Entry 7VY5 (electron microscopy, 3.15 A resolution); this record covers chains A and C of the 5 polymer chains in the assembly.

[Chain A]
Molecule: Capsid protein VP1
From: Coxsackievirus B3
UniProtKB: P03313 (POLG_CXB3N); residues 13-280 here correspond to UniProt positions 583-850 (UniProt number = residue number + 570)
Chain sequence (268 residues; row label = number of the first residue in the row):
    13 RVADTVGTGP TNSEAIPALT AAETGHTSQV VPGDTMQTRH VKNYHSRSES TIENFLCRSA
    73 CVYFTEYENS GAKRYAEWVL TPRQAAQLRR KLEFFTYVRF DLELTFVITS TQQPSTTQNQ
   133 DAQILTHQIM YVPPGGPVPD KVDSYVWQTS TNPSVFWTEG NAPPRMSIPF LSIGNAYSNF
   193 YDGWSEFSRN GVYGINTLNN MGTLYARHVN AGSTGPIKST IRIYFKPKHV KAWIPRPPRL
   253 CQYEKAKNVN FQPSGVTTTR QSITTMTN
Sequence notes: variant Glu80 (Lys650 in P03313)

[Chain C]
Molecule: Capsid protein VP3
From: Coxsackievirus B3
UniProtKB: P03313 (POLG_CXB3N); residues 1-238 here correspond to UniProt positions 333-570 (UniProt number = residue number + 332)
Chain sequence (238 residues; each row starts with the number of its first residue):
     1 GLPTMNTPGS CQFLTSDDFQ SPSAMPQYDV TPEMRIPGEV KNLMEIAEVD SVVPVQNVGE
    61 KVNSMEAYQI PVRSNEGSGT QVFGFPLQPG YSSVFSRTLL GEILNYYTHW SGSIKLTFMF
   121 CGSAMATGKF LLAYSPPGAG APTKRVDAML GTHVVWDVGL QSSCVLCIPW ISQTHYRYVT
   181 SDEYTAGGFI TCWYQTNIVV PADAQSSCYI MCFVSACNDF SVRLLKDTPF ISQQNFFQ
Sequence notes: variant Val155 (Ile487 in P03313), Tyr178 (Phe510 in P03313), Thr180 (Ala512 in P03313)
UniProt features mapped onto this chain:
  - region: Phe236 to Gln238 (Amphipathic alpha-helix)

[Interface between chain A and chain C]
Contacting residue pairs - 169 pairs, chain A then chain C:
  Val14(A) with Asp219(C); Phe220(C)
  Ala15(A) with Asn218(C); Asp219(C)
  Ala30(A) with Cys164(C); Val165(C), hydrogen bond (backbone-backbone)
  Leu31(A) with Gln161(C); Ser163(C)
  Thr32(A) with Gln161(C); Ser162(C); Ser163(C), hydrogen bond (backbone-backbone); Val165(C)
  Ala34(A) with Met119(C), hydrophobic; Ser163(C), hydrogen bond (backbone-side chain)
  Glu35(A) with Met119(C); Ser162(C), hydrogen bond
  Thr39(A) with Glu48(C); Val49(C); Asp50(C); Ser215(C)
  Ser40(A) with Lys115(C), hydrogen bond (backbone-side chain); Val165(C)
  Val42(A) with Lys115(C); Cys217(C)
  Pro44(A) with Cys167(C), hydrophobic
  Met48(A) with Thr152(C); Pro169(C), hydrophobic
  Asn55(A) with Asp219(C)
  His57(A) with Ser111(C); His175(C), hydrogen bond; Tyr176(C)
  Ser58(A) with Ser221(C), hydrogen bond (backbone-side chain)
  Arg59(A) with Asn42(C), hydrogen bond (backbone-side chain); Met44(C); Glu48(C), salt bridge; Cys217(C); Asn218(C), hydrogen bond (side chain-backbone); Phe220(C), hydrogen bond (side chain-backbone)
  Glu61(A) with Tyr107(C), hydrogen bond (backbone-side chain); Arg223(C); Leu224(C); Leu225(C)
  Ser62(A) with Asn42(C); Leu43(C), hydrogen bond (backbone-backbone); Met44(C); Tyr107(C); Val222(C)
  Thr63(A) with Lys41(C); Asn42(C)
  Ile64(A) with Val40(C); Lys41(C)
  Phe67(A) with Leu43(C), hydrophobic; Tyr106(C), hydrophobic; Tyr107(C); Leu225(C), hydrophobic
  Arg70(A) with Thr15(C); Leu225(C)
  Ser71(A) with Phe13(C); Thr15(C), hydrogen bond (backbone-backbone)
  Val74(A) with Phe236(C)
  Tyr75(A) with Phe236(C), hydrophobic
  Phe76(A) with Phe236(C), hydrophobic
  Arg95(A) with Phe237(C)
  Gln96(A) with Gln233(C), hydrogen bond (backbone-side chain); Phe236(C); Phe237(C), hydrogen bond (side chain-backbone); Gln238(C)
  Ala97(A) with Gln233(C)
  Ala98(A) with Ile231(C), hydrophobic; Gln233(C); Phe237(C), hydrophobic
  Gln99(A) with Asp227(C)
  Arg102(A) with Glu102(C), salt bridge; Tyr106(C), hydrogen bond; Ile231(C)
  Lys103(A) with Tyr106(C)
  Phe106(A) with Tyr106(C), hydrophobic
  Phe107(A) with Val40(C), hydrophobic
  Arg111(A) with Val30(C); Thr31(C), hydrogen bond (side chain-backbone); Pro32(C); Glu33(C)
  Glu115(A) with Phe19(C); Ser21(C), hydrogen bond
  Tyr143(A) with Met25(C), hydrophobic
  Pro165(A) with Ala24(C)
  Ala174(A) with Cys11(C), hydrophobic
  Arg177(A) with Phe13(C); Asp17(C), salt bridge; Ser21(C)
  Met178(A) with Pro22(C); Ala24(C), hydrophobic
  Ser179(A) with Ser21(C); Pro22(C), hydrogen bond (backbone-backbone); Ser23(C), hydrogen bond (backbone-side chain); Ala24(C), hydrogen bond (backbone-backbone)
  Pro181(A) with Met25(C); Tyr28(C), hydrophobic
  Phe182(A) with Val30(C), hydrophobic
  Leu183(A) with Tyr28(C)
  Ser184(A) with Tyr28(C); Thr31(C), hydrogen bond (backbone-side chain)
  Ile185(A) with Thr31(C)
  Asn187(A) with Thr31(C); Pro32(C); Met34(C), hydrogen bond
  Lys238(A) with Thr15(C), hydrogen bond (side chain-backbone); Asp17(C), salt bridge
  Lys243(A) with Glu33(C), salt bridge
  Ala244(A) with Glu39(C); Val40(C), hydrogen bond (backbone-backbone)
  Trp245(A) with Ile36(C); Gly38(C); Glu39(C)
  Ile246(A) with Pro37(C); Gly38(C), hydrogen bond (backbone-backbone)
  Pro247(A) with Gly38(C); Val40(C); Ile46(C), hydrophobic
  Pro250(A) with Leu99(C); Glu102(C)
  Leu252(A) with Arg97(C)
  Cys253(A) with Ile231(C)
  Gln254(A) with Phe230(C), hydrogen bond (side chain-backbone); Ile231(C); Ser232(C), hydrogen bond (side chain-backbone)
  Tyr255(A) with Ile231(C), hydrophobic; Phe237(C)
  Glu256(A) with Phe237(C)
  Ala258(A) with Phe237(C)
  Gly267(A) with Val62(C); Asn63(C)
  Val268(A) with Val62(C), hydrogen bond (backbone-backbone); Tyr68(C); Arg97(C)
  Thr269(A) with Pro54(C); Asn57(C); Val62(C); Ser93(C), hydrogen bond (side chain-backbone)
  Thr270(A) with Asn57(C), hydrogen bond (backbone-side chain); Ser93(C)
  Thr271(A) with Asn57(C); Gly59(C); Val62(C)
  Arg272(A) with Val55(C), hydrogen bond (side chain-backbone); Asn57(C), hydrogen bond (backbone-backbone); Val58(C); Gly84(C), hydrogen bond (side chain-backbone); Phe85(C); Val94(C)
  Gln273(A) with Val58(C)
  Ser274(A) with Val58(C)
  Ile275(A) with Val55(C), hydrophobic; Val58(C); Val82(C); Phe83(C); Gly84(C), hydrogen bond (backbone-backbone)
  Thr276(A) with Gln81(C); Phe83(C); Gly84(C)
  Thr277(A) with Gly84(C)
  Met278(A) with Gly84(C); Phe85(C); Pro86(C); Ala141(C), hydrophobic; Phe189(C), hydrophobic
  Asn280(A) with Tyr91(C), hydrogen bond (side chain-backbone); Ser92(C); Ser93(C), hydrogen bond (side chain-backbone)
Other interface residues (no listed pair), chain A (93 interface residues in all): Ala33, Val43, Thr47, Asn66, Arg101, Tyr109, Thr117, Val119, Pro175, Ile180, Gly186, Ala188, Tyr236, Lys240, Pro249, Arg251, Lys257, Ser266
Other interface residues (no listed pair), chain C (95 interface residues in all): Ser16, Gln56, Pro71, Ile103, Ser113, Thr117, Trp156, Asp157, Phe213, Thr228

[Summary]
The interface between chain A and chain C involves 93 residues on one side and 95 on the other, with 37
hydrogen bonds and 5 salt bridges. Polar pairs include Arg59(A)-Glu48(C), Arg102(A)-Glu102(C) and
Arg177(A)-Asp17(C).
Here chain A is Capsid protein VP1 and chain C is Capsid protein VP3, both from Coxsackievirus B3. Entry 7VY5
(Coxsackievirus B3 (VP3-234Q) incubation with CD55 at pH7.4) was determined by electron microscopy, deposited
together with 7VXH, 7VXZ, 7VY0, 7VY6, 7VYK, 7VYL and 3 further entries.
